Entry 2ZVV (X-ray diffraction, 2.00 A resolution); this record covers chains A and X.

== Chain A ==
Name: Proliferating cellular nuclear antigen 1
From: Arabidopsis thaliana
Reference sequence: Q9M7Q7 (PCNA1_ARATH); residue numbers follow UniProt; this construct covers 1-256
Chain sequence (276 residues; each row starts with the number of its first residue; numbers below 1 keep their minus sign (Met-19 is residue -19)):
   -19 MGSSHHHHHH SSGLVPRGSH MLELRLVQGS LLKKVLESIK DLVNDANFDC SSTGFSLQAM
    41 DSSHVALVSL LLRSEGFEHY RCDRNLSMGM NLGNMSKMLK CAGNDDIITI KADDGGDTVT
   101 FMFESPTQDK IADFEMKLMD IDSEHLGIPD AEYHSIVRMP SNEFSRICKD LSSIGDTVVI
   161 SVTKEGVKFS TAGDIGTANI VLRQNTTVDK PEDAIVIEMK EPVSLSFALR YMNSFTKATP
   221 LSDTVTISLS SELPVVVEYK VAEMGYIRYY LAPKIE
Disordered / not traced: -19 to 0, 256
Sequence notes: expression tag (-19 to 0)
UniProt features mapped onto this chain:
  - DNA-binding region: Arg61 to Lys80

== Chain X ==
Name: Cyclin-dependent kinase inhibitor 1
Reference sequence: P38936 (CDN1A_HUMAN); numbering as in UniProt (aligned over 139-160)
Chain sequence (22 residues; numbered 139 to 160; the number before each row is that of its first residue):
   139 GRKRRQTSMT DFYHSKRRLI FS
Disordered / not traced: 139-142, 154-160
UniProt features mapped onto this chain:
  - region: His152 to Ser160 (Interaction with TRIM39)
  - motif: Lys141 to Arg156 (Nuclear localization signal)
  - modified residue: Thr145 (Phosphothreonine), Ser146 (Phosphoserine), Ser160 (Phosphoserine)
  - mutagenesis: Gln144 to Phe150 (Abolishes interaction with PCNA and subsequent degradation by the proteasome), Thr145 (T145A: Reduces phosphorylation by Akt; no change in interaction with PCNA, CDK2 or CDK4; no change in subcellular location; T145D: No interaction with PCNA; 59% inhibition of CDK2 binding ...), Ser146 (S146A: No change in interaction with PCNA. Abolishes UV radiation-induced phosphorylation and subsequent degradation; S146D: Reduces interaction with PCNA), Met147 to Tyr151 (Abolishes interaction with PCNA and subsequent degradation by the proteasome), Lys154 to Arg156 (Abolishes degradation by the proteasome without affecting the interaction with PCNA), Lys154 (K154A: Loss of interaction with TRIM39)

== Interface between chain A and chain X ==
Pairs across the interface (34):
  His44(A) - Ser146(X)
  His44(A) - Met147(X)  hydrogen bond (backbone-backbone)
  Val45(A) - Gln144(X)
  Val45(A) - Met147(X)
  Ala46(A) - Met147(X)
  Glu124(A) - Thr148(X)
  Glu124(A) - Ser153(X)
  His125(A) - Ser153(X)
  Leu126(A) - Tyr151(X)
  Leu126(A) - His152(X)
  Leu126(A) - Ser153(X)
  Gly127(A) - Tyr151(X)
  Gly127(A) - His152(X)  hydrogen bond (backbone-backbone)
  Ile128(A) - Tyr151(X)  hydrophobic
  Pro129(A) - Tyr151(X)
  Tyr133(A) - Tyr151(X)
  Ala208(A) - Gln144(X)
  Glu232(A) - Phe150(X)
  Leu233(A) - Tyr151(X)
  Pro234(A) - Met147(X)  hydrophobic
  Pro234(A) - Phe150(X)  hydrophobic
  Pro234(A) - Tyr151(X)
  Tyr250(A) - Met147(X)  hydrophobic
  Ala252(A) - Gln144(X)  hydrogen bond (backbone-side chain)
  Ala252(A) - Thr145(X)
  Ala252(A) - Ser146(X)
  Ala252(A) - Met147(X)
  Pro253(A) - Arg143(X)
  Pro253(A) - Gln144(X)
  Pro253(A) - Thr145(X)  hydrogen bond (backbone-side chain)
  Pro253(A) - Phe150(X)
  Lys254(A) - Arg143(X)
  Lys254(A) - Gln144(X)
  Ile255(A) - Arg143(X)  hydrogen bond (backbone-backbone)
Interface residues without a listed pair, chain A (23 interface residues in all): Met40, Ser43, Leu47, Leu251
From the paper, about this interface:
  - interface residues, chain X: Met147(X)

== Overview ==
Chain A and chain X form an interface of 23 and 10 residues respectively, with 5 hydrogen bonds. Polar pairs
include Ala252(A)-Gln144(X), Pro253(A)-Thr145(X) and His44(A)-Met147(X). UniProt lists 11 mutagenesis sites on
chain X. From the paper: the interface residue Met147(X).
Chain A is Proliferating cellular nuclear antigen 1 (Arabidopsis thaliana) and chain X is Cyclin-dependent
kinase inhibitor 1; the structure, Crystal structure of Proliferating cellular nuclear antigen 1 and Short
peptide from human P21, was determined by X-ray diffraction (same publication as 2ZVW).
